8W2Q - chains A and E of the 5 polymer chains in the assembly; structure by electron microscopy, 3.06 A resolution.

[Chain A]
Protein: RM.BsaXI
Organism: Geobacillus stearothermophilus
Notes: EC 2.1.1.72
UniProtKB: A0A4D7QEP1 (A0A4D7QEP1_GEOKU); residues 1-916 here = UniProt positions 1-916
Amino-acid sequence (916 residues; each row starts with the number of its first residue):
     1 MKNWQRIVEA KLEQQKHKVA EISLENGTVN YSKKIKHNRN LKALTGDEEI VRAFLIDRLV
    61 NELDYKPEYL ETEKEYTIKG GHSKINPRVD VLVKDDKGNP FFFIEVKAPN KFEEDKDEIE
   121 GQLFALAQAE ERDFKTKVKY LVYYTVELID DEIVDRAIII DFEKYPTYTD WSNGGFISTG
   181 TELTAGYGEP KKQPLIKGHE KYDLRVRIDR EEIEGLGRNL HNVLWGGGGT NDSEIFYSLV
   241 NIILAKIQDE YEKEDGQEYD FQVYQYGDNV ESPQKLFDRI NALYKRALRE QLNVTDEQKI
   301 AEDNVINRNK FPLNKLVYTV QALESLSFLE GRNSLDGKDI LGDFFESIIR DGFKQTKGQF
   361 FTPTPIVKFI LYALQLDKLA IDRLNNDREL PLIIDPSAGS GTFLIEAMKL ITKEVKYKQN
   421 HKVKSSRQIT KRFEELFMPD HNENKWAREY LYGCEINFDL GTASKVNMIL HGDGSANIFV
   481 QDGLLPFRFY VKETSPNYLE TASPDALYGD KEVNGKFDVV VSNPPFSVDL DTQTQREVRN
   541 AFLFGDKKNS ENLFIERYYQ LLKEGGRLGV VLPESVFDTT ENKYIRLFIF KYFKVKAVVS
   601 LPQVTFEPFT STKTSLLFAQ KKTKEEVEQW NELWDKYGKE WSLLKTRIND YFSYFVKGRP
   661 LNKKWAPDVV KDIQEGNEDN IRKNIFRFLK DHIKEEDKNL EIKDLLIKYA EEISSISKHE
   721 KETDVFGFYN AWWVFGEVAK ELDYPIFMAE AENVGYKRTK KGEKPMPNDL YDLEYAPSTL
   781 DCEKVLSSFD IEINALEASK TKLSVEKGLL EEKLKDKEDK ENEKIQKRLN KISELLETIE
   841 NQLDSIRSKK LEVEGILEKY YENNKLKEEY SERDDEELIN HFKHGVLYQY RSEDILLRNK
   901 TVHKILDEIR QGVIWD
Sequence notes: conflict Val146 (Ile in A0A4D7QEP1), Leu292 (Ile in A0A4D7QEP1), Gly912 (Glu in A0A4D7QEP1)
Ligand contacts: S-adenosylhomocysteine (SAH): Phe360, Phe361, Thr362, Pro396, Ser397, Ala398, Gly399, Ser400, Thr402, Phe403, Cys454, Glu455, Ile456, Asn457, Asp482, Gly483, Leu484, Asn523, Pro525, Val528, Phe554

[Chain E]
Molecule: 52-nt DNA strand
Sequence (52 nucleotides; each row starts with the number of its first residue):
     1 CTAGCTTATT AATTCCATAT GGAGACTTGG TTCCGACAAT ATTCAGCTTA TT
Disordered / not traced: 1-5, 47-52

[Interface between chain A and chain E]
Contacting residue pairs (7; chain A residue first):
  Lys548(A) - DA36(E)  salt bridge to the phosphate
  Lys757(A) - DT27(E)  salt bridge to the phosphate
  Thr759(A) - DA25(E)  phosphate contact
  Thr759(A) - DC26(E)  hydrogen bond to the phosphate
  Lys760(A) - DA25(E)  phosphate contact
  Lys760(A) - DC26(E)  hydrogen bond to the phosphate
  Lys761(A) - DA25(E)  phosphate contact
Also at the interface, not in a pair above, chain A (7 interface residues in all): His82, Lys721
Also at the interface, not in a pair above, chain E (6 interface residues in all): DT14, DC37

[Overview]
Chain A and chain E form an interface of 7 and 6 residues respectively; the contacts include 2 hydrogen bonds
and 2 salt bridges. Polar pairs include Thr759(A)-DC26(E), Lys760(A)-DC26(E) and Lys548(A)-DA36(E). Ligands of
chain A: S-adenosylhomocysteine.
Chain A is RM.BsaXI (Geobacillus stearothermophilus) and chain E is a 52-nt DNA strand; the structure,
BsaXI-DNA complex II, was determined by electron microscopy.
